PDB entry 8A1X | electron microscopy, 3.20 A resolution | chains A and F of the 6 polymer chains in the assembly

Chain A:
Protein: Na(+)-translocating NADH-quinone reductase subunit A
From: Vibrio cholerae
Notes: EC 7.2.1.1
UniProtKB: A0A655PZA5 (A0A655PZA5_VIBCL); residues 1-446 here correspond to UniProt positions 17-462 (UniProt number = residue number + 16)
Sequence (446 residues; each row starts with the number of its first residue):
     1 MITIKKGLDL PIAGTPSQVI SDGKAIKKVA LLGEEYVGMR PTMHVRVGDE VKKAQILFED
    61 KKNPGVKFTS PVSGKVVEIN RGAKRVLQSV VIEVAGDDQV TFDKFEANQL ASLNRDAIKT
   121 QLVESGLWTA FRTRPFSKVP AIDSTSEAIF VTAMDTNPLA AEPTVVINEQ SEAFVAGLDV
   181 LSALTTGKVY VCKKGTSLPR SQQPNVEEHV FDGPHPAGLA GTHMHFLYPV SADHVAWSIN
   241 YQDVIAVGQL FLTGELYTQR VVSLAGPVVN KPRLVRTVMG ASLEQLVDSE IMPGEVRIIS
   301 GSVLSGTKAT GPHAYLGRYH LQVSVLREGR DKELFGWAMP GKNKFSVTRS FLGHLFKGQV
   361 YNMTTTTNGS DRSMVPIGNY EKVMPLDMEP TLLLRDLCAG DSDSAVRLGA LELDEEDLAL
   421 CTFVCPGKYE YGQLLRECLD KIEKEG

Chain F:
Protein: Na(+)-translocating NADH-quinone reductase subunit F
From: Vibrio cholerae
Notes: EC 7.2.1.1
UniProtKB: A0A085ST13 (A0A085ST13_VIBCL); residue numbers follow UniProt; this construct covers 1-408
Sequence (408 residues; row label = number of the first residue in the row):
     1 MSTIIFGVVM FTLIILALVL VILFAKSKLV PTGDITISIN GDPEKAIVTQ PGGKLLTALA
    61 GAGVFVSSAC GGGGSCGQCR VKIKSGGGDI LPTELDHISK GEAREGERLA CQVAVKADMD
   121 LELPEEIFGV KKWECTVISN DNKATFIKEL KLAIPDGESV PFRAGGYIQI EAPAHHVKYA
   181 DFDVPEKYRG DWDKFNLFRY ESKVDEPIIR AYSMANYPEE FGIIMLNVRI ATPPPNNPNV
   241 PPGQMSSYIW SLKAGDKCTI SGPFGEFFAK DTDAEMVFIG GGAGMAPMRS HIFDQLKRLK
   301 SKRKMSYWYG ARSKREMFYV EDFDGLAAEN DNFVWHCALS DPQPEDNWTG YTGFIHNVLY
   361 ENYLKDHEAP EDCEYYMCGP PMMNAAVINM LKNLGVEEEN ILLDDFGG
Disordered / not traced: 1
Metal / ion sites: 2Fe-2S cluster Fe: Cys70, Cys76, Cys79, Cys111
Small-molecule neighbours:
  - FAD (flavin-adenine dinucleotide): Gln78, Tyr167, Arg210, Ala211, Tyr212, Ser213, Asn227, Val228, Arg229, Ala231, Thr232, Pro233, Val240, Pro241, Pro242, Gly243, Gln244, Met245, Ser246, Ser247, Ala283, Asp405, Phe406
  - 2Fe-2S cluster (FES): Leu56, Ser68, Ala69, Cys70, Gly71, Gly74, Ser75, Cys76, Gly77, Gln78, Cys79, Leu109, Cys111
What the authors report for this chain:
  - mutagenesis - C70A: abolished binding to 2Fe-2S cluster

How chain A and chain F interact:
Pairs across the interface - 20 pairs, chain A then chain F:
  Thr42(A) - Asp372(F)
  Arg46(A) - Glu368(F)
  Lys61(A) - Glu371(F)
  Lys61(A) - Asp372(F)  salt bridge
  Lys61(A) - Glu397(F)  salt bridge
  Lys62(A) - Glu397(F)  salt bridge
  Lys62(A) - Glu399(F)  salt bridge
  Arg81(A) - Glu371(F)  salt bridge
  Lys84(A) - Lys392(F)
  Lys84(A) - Asn393(F)
  Lys84(A) - Gly395(F)  hydrogen bond (backbone-backbone)
  Arg85(A) - Glu368(F)  hydrogen bond (side chain-backbone)
  Arg85(A) - Pro370(F)
  Arg85(A) - Glu371(F)  salt bridge
  Arg85(A) - Leu394(F)
  Asp403(A) - Lys100(F)  salt bridge
  Glu445(A) - Ser99(F)
  Glu445(A) - Lys100(F)  salt bridge
  Glu445(A) - Gly101(F)  hydrogen bond (backbone-backbone)
  Gly446(A) - Gly101(F)
Other interface residues (no listed pair), chain A (11 interface residues in all): Pro41
Other interface residues (no listed pair), chain F (14 interface residues in all): Ala369

Overview:
The interface between chain A and chain F involves 11 residues on one side and 14 on the other, with 3
hydrogen bonds and 8 salt bridges. Among the polar pairs are Lys61(A)-Asp372(F), Lys61(A)-Glu397(F) and
Lys62(A)-Glu397(F). Chain F binds flavin-adenine dinucleotide and 2Fe-2S cluster. The paper reports that C70A
of chain F abolishes binding to 2Fe-2S cluster.
Chain A is Na(+)-translocating NADH-quinone reductase subunit A and chain F is Na(+)-translocating
NADH-quinone reductase subunit F, both from Vibrio cholerae; the structure, Sodium pumping NADH-quinone
oxidoreductase with inhibitor DQA, was determined by electron microscopy (same publication as 8A1T, 8A1U,
8A1V, 8A1W, 8A1Y, 8ACW and 8ACY).
